PDB entry 6CBU | X-ray diffraction, 1.20 A resolution | chain A

[Chain A]
Protein: Acylphosphatase-1
Organism: Homo sapiens
Notes: EC 3.6.1.7
Reference sequence: P07311 (ACYP1_HUMAN); residue numbers follow UniProt; this construct covers 1-98
Chain sequence (100 residues; numbered 0 to 99; the number before each row is that of its first residue; numbering starts at 0):
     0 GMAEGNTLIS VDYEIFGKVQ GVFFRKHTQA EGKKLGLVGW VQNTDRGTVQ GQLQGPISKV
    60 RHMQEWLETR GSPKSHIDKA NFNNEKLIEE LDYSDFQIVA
Disordered / not traced: 0-3
Sequence notes: expression tag (0, 99); engineered mutation L86 (Val in P07311), E88 (Leu in P07311), E89 (Lys in P07311)
UniProt features mapped onto this chain:
  - active site: R24, N42
  - modified residue: A2 (N-acetylalanine)

[Overview]
From UniProt: active-site residues R24 and N42.
Chain A is Acylphosphatase-1 (Homo sapiens); the structure, Crystal structure of C4S3: A computationally
designed immunogen to target Carbohydrate-Occluded Epitopes on the HIV envelope, was determined by X-ray
diffraction together with 6CFE from the same study.
